PDB entry 8OYU | electron microscopy, 4.00 A resolution | chains A and D of the 5 polymer chains in the assembly

# Chain A
Name: Spike glycoprotein, Fibritin
Source organism: Severe acute respiratory syndrome coronavirus 2
UniProtKB: chimeric construct of P0DTC2, P10104: residues 1-1205 from P0DTC2 (SPIKE_SARS2) positions 1-1205 (same numbers); residues 1208-1234 from P10104 positions 458-484 (UniProt number = residue number - 750)
Chain sequence (1254 residues; row label = number of the first residue in the row):
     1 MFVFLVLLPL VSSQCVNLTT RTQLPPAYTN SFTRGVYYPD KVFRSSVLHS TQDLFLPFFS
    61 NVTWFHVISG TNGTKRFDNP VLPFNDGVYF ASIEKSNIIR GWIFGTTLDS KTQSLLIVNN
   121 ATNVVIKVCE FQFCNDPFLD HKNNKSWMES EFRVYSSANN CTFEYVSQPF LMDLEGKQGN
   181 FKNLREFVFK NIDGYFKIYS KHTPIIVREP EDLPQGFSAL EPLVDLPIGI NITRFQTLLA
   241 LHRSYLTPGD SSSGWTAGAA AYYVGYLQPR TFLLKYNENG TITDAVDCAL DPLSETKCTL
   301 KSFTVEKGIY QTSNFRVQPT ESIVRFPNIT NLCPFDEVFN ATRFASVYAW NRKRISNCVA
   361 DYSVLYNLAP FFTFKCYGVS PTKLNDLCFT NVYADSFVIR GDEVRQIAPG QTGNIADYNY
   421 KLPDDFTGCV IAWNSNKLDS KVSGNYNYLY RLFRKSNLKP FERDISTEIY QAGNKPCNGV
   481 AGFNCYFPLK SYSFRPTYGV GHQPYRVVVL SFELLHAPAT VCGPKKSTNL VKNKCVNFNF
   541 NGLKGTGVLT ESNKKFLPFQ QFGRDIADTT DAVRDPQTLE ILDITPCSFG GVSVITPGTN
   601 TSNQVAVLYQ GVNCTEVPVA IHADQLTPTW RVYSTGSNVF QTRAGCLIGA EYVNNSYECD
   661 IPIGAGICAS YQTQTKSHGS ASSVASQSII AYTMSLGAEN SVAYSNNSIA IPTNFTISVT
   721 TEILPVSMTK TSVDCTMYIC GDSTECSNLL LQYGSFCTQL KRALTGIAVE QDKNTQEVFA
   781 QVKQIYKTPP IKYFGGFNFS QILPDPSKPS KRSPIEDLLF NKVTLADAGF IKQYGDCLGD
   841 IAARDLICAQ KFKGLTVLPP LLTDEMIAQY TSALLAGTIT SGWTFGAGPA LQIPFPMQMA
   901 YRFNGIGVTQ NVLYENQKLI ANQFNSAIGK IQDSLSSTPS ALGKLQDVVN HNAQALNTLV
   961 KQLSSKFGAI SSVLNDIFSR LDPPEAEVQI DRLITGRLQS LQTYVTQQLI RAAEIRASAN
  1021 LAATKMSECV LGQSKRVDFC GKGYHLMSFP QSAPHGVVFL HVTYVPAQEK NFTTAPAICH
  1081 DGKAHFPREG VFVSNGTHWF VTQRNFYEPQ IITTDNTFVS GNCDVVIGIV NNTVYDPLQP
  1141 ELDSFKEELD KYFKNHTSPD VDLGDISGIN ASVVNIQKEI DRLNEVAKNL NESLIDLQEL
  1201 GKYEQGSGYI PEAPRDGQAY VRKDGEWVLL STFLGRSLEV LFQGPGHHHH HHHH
Disordered / not traced: 1-18, 147, 246-252, 442-443, 674-685, 839-844, 1145-1254
Differences from the reference sequence: variant V67 (Ala in P0DTC2), I93 (Thr95 in P0DTC2), D140 (Tyr145 in P0DTC2), I206 (Asn211 in P0DTC2), V207 (Leu212 in P0DTC2), R208 (Val213 in P0DTC2), E209 (Arg214 in P0DTC2), D336 (Gly339 in P0DTC2), L368 (Ser371 in P0DTC2), P370 (Ser373 in P0DTC2), F372 (Ser375 in P0DTC2), N414 (Lys417 in P0DTC2), K437 (Asn440 in P0DTC2), S443 (Gly446 in P0DTC2), N474 (Ser477 in P0DTC2), K475 (Thr478 in P0DTC2), A481 (Glu484 in P0DTC2), K490 (Gln493 in P0DTC2), S493 (Gly496 in P0DTC2), R495 (Gln498 in P0DTC2), Y498 (Asn501 in P0DTC2), H502 (Tyr505 in P0DTC2), K544 (Thr547 in P0DTC2), G611 (Asp614 in P0DTC2), Y652 (His655 in P0DTC2), K676 (Asn679 in P0DTC2), H678 (Pro681 in P0DTC2), K761 (Asn764 in P0DTC2), Y793 (Asp796 in P0DTC2), K853 (Asn856 in P0DTC2), H951 (Gln954 in P0DTC2), K966 (Asn969 in P0DTC2), F978 (Leu981 in P0DTC2); insertion (210-211); engineered mutation G679 (Arg682 in P0DTC2), S680 (Arg683 in P0DTC2), S682 (Arg685 in P0DTC2), P814 (Phe817 in P0DTC2), P889 (Ala892 in P0DTC2), P896 (Ala899 in P0DTC2), P939 (Ala942 in P0DTC2), P983 (Lys986 in P0DTC2), P984 (Val987 in P0DTC2), L1229 (Phe479 in P10104); linker (1206-1207); expression tag (1235-1254)
Disulfides: C129-C161, C288-C298, C333-C358, C376-C429, C388-C522, C477-C485, C535-C587, C614-C646, C659-C668, C735-C757, C740-C746, C837-C848, C1029-C1040, C1079-C1123
Covalent attachments: N-acetylglucosamine (NAG) linked to N279, N706, N714, N798, N1095, N1131
UniProt features mapped onto this chain:
  - glycosylation (N-linked (GlcNAc...) asparagine): N17 (complex), N61 (hybrid), N331 (complex), N603 (hybrid)

# Chain D
Name: H6 nanobody
Source organism: Lama glama
Notes: antibody fragment or engineered binder
Chain sequence (126 residues; each row starts with the number of its first residue):
     2 QVQLVESGGG LVQPGGSLTL SCVASESSLA PYRVAWFRQA PGKEREGVSC ISRDAHPTST
    62 YYTASVKGRF TMSRDNAKNT VYLQMNSLKP SDTAVYYCAT DLGGYCSDSN YPRAWWGQGT
   122 QVTVSS
Disulfides: C23-C99, C51-C107

# Interface between chain A and chain D
Pairs across the interface (8):
  D417(A) - Q2(D)
  Y418(A) - Q2(D)
  F453(A) - Q4(D)
  F453(A) - Q119(D)
  Y470(A) - Q4(D)
  Y470(A) - E27(D)  hydrogen bond
  N484(A) - V6(D)
  Y486(A) - Q119(D)
Also at the interface, not in a pair above, chain A (15 interface residues in all): N414, L452, R454, K455, S456, N457, A472, F483, K490
Also at the interface, not in a pair above, chain D (8 interface residues in all): S8, S26, R114

# Summary
15 residues of chain A face 8 of chain D across their interface; the contacts include 1 hydrogen bond. Its one
hydrogen-bonded contact is Y470(A)-E27(D).
Chain A is Spike glycoprotein, Fibritin (Severe acute respiratory syndrome coronavirus 2) and chain D is H6
nanobody (Lama glama); the structure, Stabilised BA.1 SARS-CoV-2 spike with H6 nanobodies in '2 up 1 down' RBD
conformation, was determined by electron microscopy, deposited together with 8OYT, 8OWT, 8OWV and 8OWW.
